PDB entry 5INB | X-ray diffraction, 1.30 A resolution | chains A and B

== Chain A ==
Protein: Serine/threonine-protein phosphatase PP1-gamma catalytic subunit
Organism: Homo sapiens
Notes: EC 3.1.3.16
UniProtKB: P36873 (PP1G_HUMAN); residues 7-308 here = UniProt positions 7-308
Sequence (305 residues; row label = number of the first residue in the row):
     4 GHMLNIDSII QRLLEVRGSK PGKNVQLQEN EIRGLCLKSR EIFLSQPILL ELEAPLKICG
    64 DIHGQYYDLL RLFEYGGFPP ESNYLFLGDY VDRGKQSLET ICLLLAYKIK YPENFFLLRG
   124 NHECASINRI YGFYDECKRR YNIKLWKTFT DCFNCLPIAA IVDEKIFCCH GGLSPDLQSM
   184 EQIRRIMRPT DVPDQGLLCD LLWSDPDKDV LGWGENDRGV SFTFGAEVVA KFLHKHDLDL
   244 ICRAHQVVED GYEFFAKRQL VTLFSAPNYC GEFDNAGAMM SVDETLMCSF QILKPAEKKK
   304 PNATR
Not modelled in the structure: 4-6, 300-308
Sequence notes: expression tag (4-6)
Bound ions: Na+: Glu-54, Glu-167
Residues lining bound ligands: malonate ion (MLI): Asp-64, His-66, Asp-92, His-125, Arg-221, His-248, Gln-249, Val-250, Phe-267, Tyr-272
What the authors report for this chain:
  - mutagenesis - R20Q: decreased binding to Cell division cycle-associated protein 2 (chain B)
  - mutagenesis - R20Q: abolished co-localization with Cell division cycle-associated protein 2 (chain B)
  - specificity-determining residues: Arg-20
  - contacts within the chain: Arg-20/Glu-77 (salt bridge), Arg-20/Phe-81 (cation-pi contact)
  - mutagenesis - R20Q: decreased localization

== Chain B ==
Protein: Cell division cycle-associated protein 2
Organism: Homo sapiens
Notes: fragment: PP1 binding domain
UniProtKB: Q69YH5 (CDCA2_HUMAN); residue numbers follow UniProt; this construct covers 383-423
Sequence (46 residues; numbered 378 to 423; the number before each row is that of its first residue):
   378 GAMGYAFLNM RKRKRVTFGE DLSPEVFDES LPANTPLRKG GTPVCK
Not modelled in the structure: 378-389, 423
Sequence notes: expression tag (378-382)
What the authors report for this chain:
  - post-translational modification sites: Thr-394
  - post-translational modification sites: Ser-400, Thr-412, Thr-419 (citing earlier work)
  - mutagenesis - S400D/T412D/T419D: decreased binding to PP1gamma
  - mutagenesis - S400D/T412D/T419D: decreased co-localization with Serine/threonine-protein phosphatase PP1-gamma catalytic subunit (chain A)

== Interface between chain A and chain B ==
Residue-residue contacts - 69 pairs, chain A then chain B:
  Arg-20(A) / Pro-409(B)
  Arg-20(A) / Ala-410(B)  hydrogen bond (backbone-backbone)
  Arg-20(A) / Asn-411(B)  hydrogen bond (backbone-backbone)
  Gly-21(A) / Pro-409(B)
  Gly-21(A) / Asn-411(B)
  Ser-22(A) / Pro-409(B)
  Pro-24(A) / Glu-406(B)
  Pro-24(A) / Ser-407(B)
  Pro-24(A) / Leu-408(B)
  Tyr-70(A) / Ala-410(B)
  Asp-71(A) / Phe-404(B)
  Leu-73(A) / Ala-410(B)  hydrophobic
  Arg-74(A) / Phe-404(B)
  Arg-74(A) / Asp-405(B)
  Arg-74(A) / Glu-406(B)  hydrogen bond (side chain-backbone)
  Arg-74(A) / Leu-408(B)  hydrogen bond (side chain-backbone)
  Arg-74(A) / Ala-410(B)
  Glu-77(A) / Glu-402(B)
  Glu-77(A) / Ala-410(B)
  Glu-77(A) / Asn-411(B)
  Glu-77(A) / Pro-413(B)
  Tyr-78(A) / Ser-400(B)  hydrogen bond (side chain-backbone)
  Tyr-78(A) / Glu-402(B)
  Tyr-78(A) / Gly-417(B)
  Tyr-78(A) / Gly-418(B)  hydrogen bond (side chain-backbone)
  Asp-166(A) / Lys-391(B)
  Ile-169(A) / Val-393(B)  hydrophobic
  Asp-242(A) / Arg-392(B)
  Asp-242(A) / Val-393(B)  hydrogen bond (side chain-backbone)
  Phe-257(A) / Phe-395(B)  hydrophobic
  Arg-261(A) / Phe-395(B)
  Pro-270(A) / Phe-404(B)  hydrophobic
  Asn-271(A) / Glu-406(B)  hydrogen bond
  Ser-284(A) / Pro-420(B)
  Asp-286(A) / Cys-422(B)
  Glu-287(A) / Lys-391(B)
  Thr-288(A) / Arg-392(B)
  Leu-289(A) / Lys-391(B)
  Leu-289(A) / Arg-392(B)
  Leu-289(A) / Val-393(B)
  Leu-289(A) / Thr-394(B)  hydrogen bond (backbone-backbone)
  Met-290(A) / Thr-394(B)
  Met-290(A) / Gly-396(B)
  Met-290(A) / Val-421(B)
  Cys-291(A) / Thr-394(B)  hydrogen bond (backbone-backbone)
  Cys-291(A) / Phe-395(B)
  Cys-291(A) / Gly-396(B)  hydrogen bond (backbone-backbone)
  Ser-292(A) / Gly-396(B)
  Ser-292(A) / Leu-399(B)
  Ser-292(A) / Pro-420(B)
  Phe-293(A) / Phe-395(B)  hydrophobic
  Phe-293(A) / Leu-399(B)
  Gln-294(A) / Leu-399(B)
  Gln-294(A) / Gly-418(B)
  Gln-294(A) / Thr-419(B)
  Gln-294(A) / Pro-420(B)
  Ile-295(A) / Pro-401(B)
  Ile-295(A) / Glu-402(B)  hydrogen bond (backbone-backbone)
  Leu-296(A) / Glu-402(B)
  Leu-296(A) / Phe-404(B)  hydrophobic
  Lys-297(A) / Pro-401(B)
  Lys-297(A) / Glu-402(B)  hydrogen bond (backbone-backbone)
  Lys-297(A) / Val-403(B)
  Lys-297(A) / Phe-404(B)  hydrogen bond (backbone-backbone)
  Pro-298(A) / Phe-404(B)
  Pro-298(A) / Glu-406(B)
  Ala-299(A) / Val-403(B)  hydrophobic
  Ala-299(A) / Phe-404(B)  hydrogen bond (backbone-backbone)
  Ala-299(A) / Leu-414(B)  hydrophobic
Interface residues without a listed pair, chain A (36 interface residues in all): Lys-60, Lys-168, Leu-243, Tyr-255
Interface residues without a listed pair, chain B (28 interface residues in all): Asp-398
The authors on this interface:
  - interface residues, chain A: Arg-74(A), Tyr-78(A), Gln-294(A)
  - interface residues, chain B: Arg-390(B), Arg-392(B), Glu-402(B), Phe-404(B), Ala-410(B)

== Overview ==
Chain A and chain B form an interface of 36 and 28 residues respectively; the contacts include 15 hydrogen
bonds. Polar contacts include Arg-74(A)/Glu-406(B), Arg-74(A)/Leu-408(B) and Tyr-78(A)/Ser-400(B). From the
paper: R20Q of chain A reduces binding to Cell division cycle-associated protein 2 (chain B); interface
residues Arg-74(A), Tyr-78(A) and Arg-390(B) among others.
Here chain A is Serine/threonine-protein phosphatase PP1-gamma catalytic subunit and chain B is Cell division
cycle-associated protein 2, both from Homo sapiens. Entry 5INB (RepoMan-PP1g (protein phosphatase 1, gamma
isoform) holoenzyme complex) was determined by X-ray diffraction together with 5IOH and 5J28 from the same
study.
